6W40 - chains A and B; structure by X-ray diffraction, 2.49 A resolution.

== Chain A (and B) ==
Protein: Denovo NTF2
Organism: synthetic construct
Notes: chain B of this document is another copy of the same molecule, construct and numbering; everything in this record applies to it too
Sequence (120 residues; numbered 0 to 119; the number before each row is that of its first residue; numbering starts at 0):
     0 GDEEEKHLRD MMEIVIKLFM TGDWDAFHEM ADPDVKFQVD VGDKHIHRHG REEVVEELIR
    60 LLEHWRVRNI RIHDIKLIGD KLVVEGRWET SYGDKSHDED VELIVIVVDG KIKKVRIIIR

== Chain A / chain B interface ==
Residue-residue contacts - 32 pairs, chain A then chain B:
  Glu2(A) - Arg8(B)  salt bridge
  Glu3(A) - Asp73(B)
  Glu3(A) - Ile74(B)  hydrogen bond (side chain-backbone)
  Glu3(A) - Lys75(B)  salt bridge
  His6(A) - Glu12(B)  salt bridge
  Leu7(A) - Ile71(B)
  Leu7(A) - His72(B)
  Leu7(A) - Asp73(B)
  Leu7(A) - Ile74(B)  hydrophobic
  Met10(A) - Glu12(B)
  Met10(A) - Ile74(B)  hydrophobic
  Met11(A) - Ile69(B)
  Met11(A) - Ile71(B)
  Ile13(A) - Lys16(B)
  Val14(A) - Met19(B)  hydrophobic
  Leu17(A) - Met19(B)
  Phe18(A) - Met19(B)  hydrophobic
  Phe18(A) - Val66(B)  hydrophobic
  Phe18(A) - Ile69(B)  hydrophobic
  Met19(A) - Val66(B)
  Met19(A) - Asn68(B)  hydrogen bond (side chain-backbone)
  Met19(A) - Ile69(B)
  Arg70(A) - Thr20(B)
  Arg70(A) - Gly21(B)
  Ile71(A) - Met19(B)
  Ile71(A) - Thr20(B)
  Ile74(A) - Ile13(B)
  Ile74(A) - Lys16(B)
  Lys75(A) - Ile13(B)
  Leu76(A) - Asp9(B)
  Leu76(A) - Ile13(B)
  Leu76(A) - Lys16(B)
Other interface residues (no listed pair), chain A (18 interface residues in all): Ile77, Gly78
Other interface residues (no listed pair), chain B (21 interface residues in all): Phe18, Asp22, Leu61, Arg67, Arg70

== Summary ==
Chain A and chain B form an interface of 18 and 21 residues respectively; the contacts include 2 hydrogen
bonds and 3 salt bridges. Among the polar pairs are Glu2(A)-Arg8(B), Glu3(A)-Lys75(B) and His6(A)-Glu12(B).
Both chains are Denovo NTF2 (synthetic construct). Entry 6W40 (An enumerative algorithm for de novo design of
proteins with diverse pocket structures) was determined by X-ray diffraction (same publication as 6W3D, 6W3F
and 6W3G).
